Entry 2POY (X-ray diffraction, 1.80 A resolution); this record covers chains A and T.

== Chain A ==
Molecule: Peptidyl-prolyl cis-trans isomerase
From: Cryptosporidium parvum iowa ii
UniProtKB: A3FQA7 (A3FQA7_CRYPV); residues 19-186 here correspond to UniProt positions 3-170 (UniProt number = residue number - 16)
Amino-acid sequence (186 residues; numbered 1 to 186; the number before each row is that of its first residue):
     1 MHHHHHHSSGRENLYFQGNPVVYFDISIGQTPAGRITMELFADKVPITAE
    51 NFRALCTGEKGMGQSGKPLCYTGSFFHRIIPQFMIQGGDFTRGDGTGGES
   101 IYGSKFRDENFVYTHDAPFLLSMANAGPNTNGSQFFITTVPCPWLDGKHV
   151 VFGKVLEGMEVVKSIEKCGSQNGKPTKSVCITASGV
Disordered / not traced: 1-17, 104

== Chain T ==
Molecule: Cyclosporin A
Amino-acid sequence (11 residues; row label = number of the first residue in the row):
     1 ALLVTAGLVLA
Modified residues: Ala1 (D-alanine; DAL); Leu2, Leu3, Leu8, Leu10 (N-methylleucine; MLE); Val4 (N-methylvaline; MVA); Thr5 (4-methyl-4-[(E)-2-butenyl]-4,N-methyl-threonine; BMT); Ala6 (alpha-aminobutyric acid; ABA); Gly7 (sarcosine; SAR)
Covalently attached groups: covalent link Ala1-Ala11

== How chain A and chain T interact ==
Contacting residue pairs - 26 pairs, chain A then chain T:
  Arg78(A) - Leu3(T)  hydrogen bond (side chain-backbone)
  Arg78(A) - Val4(T)
  Arg78(A) - Thr5(T)
  Arg78(A) - Val9(T)
  Phe83(A) - Leu2(T)
  Phe83(A) - Leu3(T)
  Phe83(A) - Val4(T)
  Met84(A) - Val4(T)
  Gln86(A) - Val4(T)
  Gln86(A) - Thr5(T)  hydrogen bond (side chain-backbone)
  Gly95(A) - Ala6(T)
  Gly95(A) - Gly7(T)  hydrogen bond (backbone-backbone)
  Ala124(A) - Val4(T)
  Ala124(A) - Ala6(T)
  Asn125(A) - Val4(T)  hydrogen bond (backbone-backbone)
  Asn125(A) - Thr5(T)
  Asn125(A) - Ala6(T)  hydrogen bond (backbone-backbone)
  Ala126(A) - Thr5(T)
  Ala126(A) - Ala6(T)
  Gln134(A) - Ala6(T)
  Phe136(A) - Val4(T)
  Trp144(A) - Leu2(T)  hydrogen bond (side chain-backbone)
  Leu145(A) - Leu2(T)
  Leu145(A) - Val4(T)
  Lys148(A) - Leu3(T)
  His149(A) - Val4(T)
Also at the interface, not in a pair above, chain A (17 interface residues in all): Ile80, Thr96, Gly127

== Summary ==
17 residues of chain A face 7 of chain T across their interface, with 6 hydrogen bonds. Polar contacts include
Arg78(A)-Leu3(T), Gln86(A)-Thr5(T) and Trp144(A)-Leu2(T).
Here chain A is Peptidyl-prolyl cis-trans isomerase (Cryptosporidium parvum iowa ii) and chain T is
Cyclosporin A. Entry 2POY (Cryptosporidium parvum cyclophilin type peptidyl-prolyl cis-trans isomerase
cgd2_4120 in complex with cyclosporin A) was determined by X-ray diffraction.
